Entry 8YRO (electron microscopy, 3.27 A resolution); this record covers chains B and C of the 9 polymer chains in the assembly.

== Chain B ==
Protein: JL-8C Heavy Chain
Organism: Homo sapiens
Amino-acid sequence (121 residues; each row starts with the number of its first residue; note: 4 numbers in that range are skipped by the numbering (no residue carries them; nothing is unmodelled there)):
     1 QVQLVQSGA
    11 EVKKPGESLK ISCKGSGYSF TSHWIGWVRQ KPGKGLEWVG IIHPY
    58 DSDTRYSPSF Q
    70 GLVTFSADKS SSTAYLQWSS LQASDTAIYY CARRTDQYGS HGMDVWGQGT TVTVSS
Disulfides: C23-C100

== Chain C ==
Protein: JL-8C Light Chain
Organism: Homo sapiens
Amino-acid sequence (110 residues; numbered 1 to 118; 8 numbers in that range are skipped by the numbering (no residue carries them; nothing is unmodelled there); the number before each row is that of its first residue):
     1 QSVLTQPPS
    11 ASGTPGQRVT ISCSGGSSNI
    35 GGNPVNWYQQ LPATAPKLLI YNNNQRPSGV S
    67 DRFSGSK
    76 SGTSASLAIS GLQSVDEADY FCAAWDDSLN GVLFGGGTKL TVL
Disulfides: C23-C97

== Chain B / chain C interface ==
Contacting residue pairs (42; chain B residue first):
  V38(B) with F109(C), hydrophobic
  Q40(B) with Q44(C), hydrogen bond
  G45(B) with Q1(C)
  L46(B) with F96(C), hydrophobic; F109(C); G110(C)
  E47(B) with F109(C)
  W48(B) with N105(C); G106(C); V107(C); F109(C)
  R62(B) with W100(C); N105(C)
  Y63(B) with N105(C), hydrogen bond (backbone-side chain)
  P65(B) with L104(C)
  Y99(B) with Q44(C), hydrogen bond; T48(C), hydrogen bond (side chain-backbone); A49(C), hydrophobic; P50(C)
  R103(B) with W100(C); V107(C)
  T104(B) with L52(C)
  S109(B) with Y55(C); N56(C)
  H110(B) with P38(C); N40(C); W100(C)
  G111(B) with N40(C); Y42(C); L52(C)
  M112(B) with Y42(C), hydrogen bond (backbone-side chain); L52(C); V107(C), hydrophobic; F109(C), hydrophobic
  D113(B) with L52(C); P61(C)
  W115(B) with Y42(C), hydrophobic; P50(C); K51(C); L52(C)
  G116(B) with A49(C)
  Q117(B) with A49(C)
Also at the interface, not in a pair above, chain B (21 interface residues in all): I51
Also at the interface, not in a pair above, chain C (22 interface residues in all): N37

== In short ==
21 residues of chain B and 22 residues of chain C are in contact; the contacts include 5 hydrogen bonds. Among
the polar pairs are Q40(B)-Q44(C), Y63(B)-N105(C) and Y99(B)-Q44(C).
Here chain B is JL-8C Heavy Chain and chain C is JL-8C Light Chain, both from Homo sapiens. Entry 8YRO
(SARS-CoV-2 Delta Spike in complex with JL-8C) was determined by electron microscopy together with 8X0X, 8X0Y,
8YRP and 8YZ5 from the same study.
